PDB entry 8JLD | electron microscopy, 2.48 A resolution | chains C and I of the 10 polymer chains in the assembly

[Chain C]
Molecule: Histone H2A type 1-B/E
Organism: Homo sapiens
Reference sequence: P04908 (H2A1B_HUMAN); residues 0-129 here correspond to UniProt positions 1-130 (UniProt number = residue number + 1)
Sequence (133 residues; each row starts with the number of its first residue; numbers below 1 keep their minus sign (Gly-3 is residue -3)):
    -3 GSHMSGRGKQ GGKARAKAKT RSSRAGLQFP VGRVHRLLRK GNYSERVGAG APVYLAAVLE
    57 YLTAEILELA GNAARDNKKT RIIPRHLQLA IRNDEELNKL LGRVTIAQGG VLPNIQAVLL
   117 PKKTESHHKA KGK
Disordered / not traced: -3 to 10, 118-129
Construct notes: expression tag (-3 to -1)
Curated features (UniProtKB/Swiss-Prot):
  - modified residue: Ser1 (N-acetylserine), Arg3 (Citrulline), Lys5 (N6-(2-hydroxyisobutyryl)lysine), Lys9 (N6-(2-hydroxyisobutyryl)lysine), Lys13 (N6-(beta-hydroxybutyryl)lysine), Lys36 (N6-(2-hydroxyisobutyryl)lysine), Lys74 (N6-(2-hydroxyisobutyryl)lysine), Lys75 (N6-(2-hydroxyisobutyryl)lysine), Lys95 (N6-(2-hydroxyisobutyryl)lysine), Gln104 (N5-methylglutamine), Lys118 (N6-(2-hydroxyisobutyryl)lysine), Lys119 (N6-crotonyllysine), Thr120 (Phosphothreonine), Lys125 (N6-crotonyllysine)
  - cross-link (Glycyl lysine isopeptide (Lys-Gly)): Lys13 (interchain with G-Cter in ubiquitin), Lys15 (interchain with G-Cter in ubiquitin), Lys119 (interchain with G-Cter in ubiquitin)

[Chain I]
Molecule: 145-nt DNA strand
Organism: synthetic construct
Sequence (145 nucleotides; row label = number of the first residue in the row; numbers below 1 keep their minus sign (DA-72 is residue -72)):
   -72 ATCAGAATCC CGGTGCCGAG GCCGCTCAAT TGGTCGTAGA CAGCTCTAGC ACCGCTTAAA
   -12 CGCACGTACG CGCTGTCCCC CGCGTTTTAA CCGCCAAGGG GATTACTCCC TAGTCTCCAG
    48 GCACGTGTCA GATATATACA TCGAT

[Interface between chain C and chain I]
Contacting residue pairs - 14 pairs, chain C then chain I:
  Arg11(C) with DT-42(I), hydrogen bond to the base; DG-41(I), hydrogen bond to the sugar
  Ala12(C) with DG-41(I), phosphate contact
  Lys13(C) with DT-42(I), phosphate contact
  Ala14(C) with DT-43(I), phosphate contact; DT-42(I), phosphate contact
  Lys15(C) with DT-43(I), phosphate contact; DT-42(I), hydrogen bond to the phosphate
  Thr16(C) with DT-43(I), phosphate contact
  Arg17(C) with DT-43(I), salt bridge to the phosphate
  Arg20(C) with DT-42(I), salt bridge to the phosphate
  Gly28(C) with DT-43(I), phosphate contact
  Arg32(C) with DA-44(I), salt bridge to the phosphate
  Arg77(C) with DA-54(I), sugar contact
Other interface residues (no listed pair), chain C (13 interface residues in all): Arg29, Arg42
Other interface residues (no listed pair), chain I (8 interface residues in all): DG-53, DG-37, DA-35

[Summary]
13 residues of chain C and 8 residues of chain I are in contact; the contacts include 3 hydrogen bonds and 3
salt bridges. Among the polar pairs are Arg11(C)-DT-42(I), Arg11(C)-DG-41(I) and Lys15(C)-DT-42(I).
Here chain C is Histone H2A type 1-B/E (Homo sapiens) and chain I is a 145-nt DNA strand (synthetic
construct). Entry 8JLD (Cryo-EM structure of the 145 bp human nucleosome containing acetylated H3 tail) was
determined by electron microscopy together with 8JL9, 8JLA and 8JLB from the same study.
